4WJ2 - chain A; structure by X-ray diffraction, 2.80 A resolution.

Chain A:
Protein: Antigen MTB48
From: Mycobacterium smegmatis
UniProt: A0QNK4 (A0QNK4_MYCS2); residue numbers follow UniProt; this construct covers 1-296
Sequence (298 residues; row label = number of the first residue in the row; numbers below 1 keep their minus sign (Gly-1 is residue -1)):
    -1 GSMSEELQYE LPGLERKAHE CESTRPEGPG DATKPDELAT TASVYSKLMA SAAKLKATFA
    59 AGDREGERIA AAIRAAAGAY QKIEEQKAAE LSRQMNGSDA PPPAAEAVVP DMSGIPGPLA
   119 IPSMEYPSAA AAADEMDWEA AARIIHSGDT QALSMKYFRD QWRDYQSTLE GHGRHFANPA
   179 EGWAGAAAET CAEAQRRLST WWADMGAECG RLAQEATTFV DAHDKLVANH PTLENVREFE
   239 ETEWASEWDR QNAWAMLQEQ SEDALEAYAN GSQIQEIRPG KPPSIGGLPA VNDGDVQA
Disordered / not traced: -1 to 7, 91-102, 128-132
Sequence notes: expression tag (-1 to 0)
From the paper describing this entry:
  - conformationally variable residues (order/disorder transition): Leu89, Ser90, Met93

In short:
The paper reports conformational variability at Leu89, Ser90 and Met93.
Chain A is Antigen MTB48 (Mycobacterium smegmatis); the structure, Mycobacterial protein, was determined by
X-ray diffraction (same publication as 3J83 and 4WJ1).
